Entry 2Z30 (X-ray diffraction, 1.65 A resolution); this record covers chains A and B.

== Chain A ==
Molecule: Tk-subtilisin
From: Thermococcus kodakarensis
Notes: EC 3.4.21.62
UniProtKB: P58502 (TKSU_PYRKO); residues 79-398 here correspond to UniProt positions 103-422 (UniProt number = residue number + 24)
Sequence (320 residues; each row starts with the number of its first residue):
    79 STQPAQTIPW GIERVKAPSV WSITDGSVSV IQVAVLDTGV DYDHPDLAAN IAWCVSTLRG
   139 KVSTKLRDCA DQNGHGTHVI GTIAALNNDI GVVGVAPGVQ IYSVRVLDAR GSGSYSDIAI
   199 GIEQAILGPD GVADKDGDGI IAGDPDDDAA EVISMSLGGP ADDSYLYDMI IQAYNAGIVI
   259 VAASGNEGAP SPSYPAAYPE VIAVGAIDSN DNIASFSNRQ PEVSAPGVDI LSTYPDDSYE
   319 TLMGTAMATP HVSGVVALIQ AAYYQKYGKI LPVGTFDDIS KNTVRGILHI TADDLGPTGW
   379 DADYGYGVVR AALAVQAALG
Disulfides: Cys-132/Cys-147
Differences from the reference sequence: engineered mutation Ala-324 (Ser348 in P58502)
Small-molecule neighbours:
  - Ca2+ (CA), molecule 1: Gln-84, Asp-124, Leu-164, Asn-165, Asn-166, Ile-168, Gly-169, Val-170, Val-171
  - Ca2+ (CA), molecule 2: Val-108, Ile-109, Gln-110, Asp-226, Ala-227, Ala-228, Glu-229
  - Ca2+ (CA), molecule 3: Asp-119, Asp-121, His-122, Asp-314, Asp-315
  - Ca2+ (CA), molecule 4: Ile-204, Leu-205, Gly-206, Asp-208, Val-210, Ala-211, Asp-226, Ala-227
  - Ca2+ (CA), molecule 5: Asp-212, Lys-213, Asp-214, Asp-216, Ile-218, Asp-222, Asp-225
  - Ca2+ (CA), molecule 6: Asp-214, Asp-216, Asp-222, Asp-224
  - Ca2+ (CA), molecule 7: Asp-372, Leu-373, Gly-374, Pro-375, Thr-376, Gly-377, Asp-379, Gly-383

== Chain B ==
Molecule: Tk-subtilisin
From: Thermococcus kodakarensis
Notes: EC 3.4.21.62; fragment: propeptide domain
UniProtKB: P58502 (TKSU_PYRKO); residues 5-69 here correspond to UniProt positions 29-93 (UniProt number = residue number + 24)
Sequence (65 residues; each row starts with the number of its first residue):
     5 TIRVIVSVDK AKFNPHEVLG IGGHIVYQFK LIPAVVVDVP ANAVGKLKKM PGVEKVEFDH
    65 QAVLL
Small-molecule neighbours: Zn2+ (ZN): Arg-7, His-28, Asp-42

== Chain A / chain B interface ==
Pairs across the interface - 68 pairs, chain A then chain B:
  Arg-137(A) / Arg-7(B)  hydrogen bond (backbone-side chain)
  Arg-137(A) / Val-30(B)
  Gly-138(A) / Val-30(B)
  Gly-138(A) / Tyr-31(B)
  Val-140(A) / Tyr-31(B)  hydrophobic
  Asn-151(A) / Leu-68(B)
  His-153(A) / Leu-68(B)
  His-153(A) / Leu-69(B)  hydrogen bond (side chain-backbone)
  Gly-189(A) / Val-67(B)
  Gly-189(A) / Leu-68(B)  hydrogen bond (backbone-backbone)
  Ser-190(A) / Gln-65(B)
  Ser-190(A) / Ala-66(B)
  Gly-191(A) / His-64(B)
  Gly-191(A) / Gln-65(B)  hydrogen bond (backbone-side chain)
  Gly-191(A) / Ala-66(B)  hydrogen bond (backbone-backbone)
  Ser-192(A) / Asp-63(B)
  Ser-192(A) / His-64(B)
  Ser-192(A) / Gln-65(B)
  Tyr-193(A) / Asp-63(B)  hydrogen bond (backbone-side chain)
  Tyr-193(A) / His-64(B)  hydrogen bond (backbone-backbone)
  Tyr-193(A) / Gln-65(B)
  Tyr-193(A) / Ala-66(B)
  Ser-194(A) / Asp-63(B)  hydrogen bond
  Ile-196(A) / Ala-66(B)  hydrophobic
  Ala-197(A) / Phe-33(B)  hydrophobic
  Ile-198(A) / Tyr-31(B)  hydrophobic
  Ile-198(A) / Phe-33(B)  hydrophobic
  Glu-201(A) / Tyr-31(B)  hydrogen bond
  Glu-201(A) / Phe-33(B)
  Glu-201(A) / Lys-34(B)  hydrogen bond (side chain-backbone)
  Glu-201(A) / Leu-35(B)  hydrogen bond (side chain-backbone)
  Gln-202(A) / Tyr-31(B)  hydrogen bond
  Ile-204(A) / Leu-35(B)  hydrophobic
  Leu-205(A) / Lys-34(B)
  Leu-205(A) / Leu-35(B)  hydrophobic
  Gly-209(A) / Lys-34(B)  hydrogen bond (backbone-side chain)
  Ser-234(A) / Leu-68(B)
  Ser-234(A) / Leu-69(B)  hydrogen bond (backbone-backbone)
  Leu-235(A) / Ala-66(B)  hydrophobic
  Leu-235(A) / Val-67(B)
  Leu-235(A) / Leu-69(B)
  Gly-236(A) / Ala-66(B)
  Gly-236(A) / Val-67(B)  hydrogen bond (backbone-backbone)
  Gly-236(A) / Leu-69(B)
  Gly-237(A) / Gln-65(B)
  Pro-238(A) / Gln-65(B)
  Ala-239(A) / His-64(B)
  Asp-241(A) / Glu-61(B)
  Asp-241(A) / His-64(B)  salt bridge
  Ser-242(A) / Lys-59(B)
  Ser-242(A) / Glu-61(B)  hydrogen bond (backbone-side chain)
  Tyr-243(A) / Ile-9(B)
  Tyr-243(A) / Ser-11(B)
  Tyr-243(A) / Ile-36(B)
  Tyr-243(A) / Glu-61(B)  hydrogen bond (backbone-side chain)
  Tyr-243(A) / Asp-63(B)
  Asp-246(A) / Ile-36(B)
  Met-247(A) / Phe-33(B)  hydrophobic
  Met-247(A) / Ile-36(B)  hydrophobic
  Gln-250(A) / Leu-35(B)  hydrogen bond (side chain-backbone)
  Gln-250(A) / Ile-36(B)
  Ala-261(A) / Leu-69(B)  hydrophobic
  Gly-263(A) / Leu-69(B)
  Asn-264(A) / Leu-69(B)  hydrogen bond (side chain-backbone)
  Glu-265(A) / Leu-69(B)
  Gly-322(A) / Leu-69(B)
  Thr-323(A) / Leu-69(B)  hydrogen bond (backbone-backbone)
  Ala-324(A) / Leu-69(B)  hydrogen bond (backbone-backbone)
Interface residues without a listed pair, chain A (42 interface residues in all): Leu-185, Arg-188, Ala-211, Met-321
Interface residues without a listed pair, chain B (22 interface residues in all): Gln-32, Ala-38, Val-40, Phe-62

== Overview ==
Chain A and chain B form an interface of 42 and 22 residues respectively, with 21 hydrogen bonds and 1 salt
bridge. Polar contacts include Asp-241(A)/His-64(B), Arg-137(A)/Arg-7(B) and His-153(A)/Leu-69(B). Ligands of
chain A: 7 copies of Ca2+. Bound to chain B: Zn2+.
Here chain A is Tk-subtilisin and chain B is Tk-subtilisin, both from Thermococcus kodakarensis. Entry 2Z30
(Crystal structure of complex form between mat-Tk-subtilisin and Tk-propeptide) was determined by X-ray
diffraction, deposited together with 2Z2X, 2Z2Y and 2Z2Z.
